PDB entry 6MUX | electron microscopy, 3.90 A resolution | chains A and G of the 35 polymer chains in the assembly

[Chain A]
Name: 20S proteasome alpha-1 subunit
From: Plasmodium falciparum 3D7
Notes: EC 3.4.25.1
UniProt: Q8IAR3 (Q8IAR3_PLAF7); numbering as in UniProt (aligned over 1-260)
Sequence (260 residues; each row starts with the number of its first residue):
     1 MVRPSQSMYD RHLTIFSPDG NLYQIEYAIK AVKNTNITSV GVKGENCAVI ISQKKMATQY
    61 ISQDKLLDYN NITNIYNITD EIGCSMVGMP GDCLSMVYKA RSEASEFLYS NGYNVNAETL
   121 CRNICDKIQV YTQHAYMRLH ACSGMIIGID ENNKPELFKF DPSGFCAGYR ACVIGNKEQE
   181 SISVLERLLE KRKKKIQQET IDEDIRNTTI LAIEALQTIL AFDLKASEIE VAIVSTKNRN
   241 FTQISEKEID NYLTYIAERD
Disordered / not traced: 1-7, 59-64, 258-260

[Chain G]
Name: 20S proteasome alpha-7 subunit
From: Plasmodium falciparum 3D7
Notes: EC 3.4.25.1
UniProt: O77396 (O77396_PLAF7); residues 1-252 here = UniProt positions 1-252
Sequence (252 residues; numbered 1 to 252; the number before each row is that of its first residue):
     1 MAGLSAGYDL SVSTFSPDGR LYQVEYIYKS INNNNTALCL ECKDGIICCC INSNMDKNKM
    61 IKKNSYNRIY HVNNNIIITY SGFDGDARNI IDRARSEANT YYYNFHTNIP LHILVNRISL
   121 YIHAYTLYWH MRPFAASIII SSFNEKDKGD IYCIEPNGAC YKYSGIVIGK NKEMFKTEIE
   181 KKDYKDINVR DAIEDIYKFI LTSDDHMNKN NLQNLVNFSW ICKESSYEFQ NIHEEILTPA
   241 LNKAVEYIEK LN
Disordered / not traced: 1-5, 204-209, 245-252

[Interface between chain A and chain G]
Pairs across the interface (49; chain A residue first):
  Asp10(A) with Tyr8(G), hydrogen bond; Thr14(G)
  Arg11(A) with Gly7(G), hydrogen bond (side chain-backbone); Thr14(G), hydrogen bond (backbone-side chain)
  Gln24(A) with Thr14(G); Phe15(G)
  Tyr27(A) with Phe15(G), hydrophobic; Ser16(G); Pro17(G), hydrophobic
  Lys30(A) with Pro17(G); Asp18(G); Gly19(G)
  Ala31(A) with Gly19(G)
  Asn34(A) with Arg20(G)
  Ala57(A) with Tyr161(G)
  Leu66(A) with Ser164(G), hydrogen bond (backbone-side chain); Gly165(G); Lys176(G); Ile179(G), hydrophobic; Glu180(G)
  Leu67(A) with Lys162(G); Tyr163(G), hydrophobic
  Asp68(A) with Lys162(G), salt bridge
  Asn71(A) with Tyr152(G); Lys162(G)
  Met89(A) with Asn157(G)
  Pro90(A) with Ala159(G); Tyr161(G)
  Gly91(A) with His123(G), hydrogen bond (backbone-side chain); Asn157(G)
  Asp92(A) with His123(G), salt bridge
  Leu94(A) with Leu120(G); Cys160(G), hydrophobic
  Ser95(A) with Leu120(G); His123(G), hydrogen bond
  Tyr98(A) with Asn116(G); Leu120(G), hydrophobic
  Tyr136(A) with Trp129(G)
  Met137(A) with Leu127(G); Tyr128(G)
  Arg138(A) with Ser13(G); Phe15(G); Leu21(G); Thr126(G), hydrogen bond (side chain-backbone); Leu127(G); Asn157(G)
  Leu139(A) with Phe15(G)
  His140(A) with His123(G); Leu127(G)
Interface residues without a listed pair, chain A (28 interface residues in all): Ala28, Lys65, Ile72, Ala141
Interface residues without a listed pair, chain G (34 interface residues in all): Leu10, Val12, Ser119, Gly158

[In short]
28 residues of chain A face 34 of chain G across their interface, with 7 hydrogen bonds and 2 salt bridges.
Polar contacts include Asp68(A)-Lys162(G), Asp92(A)-His123(G) and Asp10(A)-Tyr8(G).
Here chain A is 20S proteasome alpha-1 subunit and chain G is 20S proteasome alpha-7 subunit, both from
Plasmodium falciparum 3D7. Entry 6MUX (The structure of the Plasmodium falciparum 20S proteasome in complex
with one PA28 activator) was determined by electron microscopy (same publication as 6DFK, 6MUV and 6MUW).
